8T5C - chains A and a of the 11 polymer chains in the assembly; structure by electron microscopy, 4.70 A resolution (low resolution: residue-level contacts below are approximate; hydrogen-bond / salt-bridge calls are withheld).

Chain A:
Molecule: Glycoprotein G1
Organism: Lassa virus Josiah
Reference sequence: P08669 (GLYC_LASSJ); residue numbers follow UniProt; this construct covers 59-206, 208-257
Amino-acid sequence (202 residues; each row starts with the number of its first residue):
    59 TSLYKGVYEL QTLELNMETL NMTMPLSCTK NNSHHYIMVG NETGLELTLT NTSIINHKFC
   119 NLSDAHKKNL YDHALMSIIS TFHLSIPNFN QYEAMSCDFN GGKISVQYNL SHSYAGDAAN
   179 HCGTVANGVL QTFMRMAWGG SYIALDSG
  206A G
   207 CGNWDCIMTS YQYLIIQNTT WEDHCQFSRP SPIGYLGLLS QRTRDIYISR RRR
Unresolved in the structure: 256-259
Disulfide bonds: Cys86-Cys231, Cys118-Cys155, Cys180-Cys212
Covalent attachments: glycan linked to Asn79; N-acetylglucosamine (NAG) linked to Asn90, Asn99, Asn109, Asn119, Asn167, Asn224
Sequence notes: conflict Gly206A (Arg207 in P08669); insertion (207); expression tag (258-259)
Swiss-Prot annotation at these positions:
  - glycosylation (N-linked (GlcNAc...) asparagine): Asn79, Asn89, Asn99, Asn109, Asn119, Asn167, Asn224
  - mutagenesis: Ser60 (S60A: No effect on SSP cleavage)

Chain a:
Molecule: Glycoprotein G2
Organism: Lassa virus Josiah
Reference sequence: P08669 (GLYC_LASSJ); residues 260-418 here = UniProt positions 260-418
Amino-acid sequence (194 residues; numbered 260 to 453; the number before each row is that of its first residue):
   260 GTFTWTLSDS EGKDTPGGYC LTRWMLIEAE LKCFGNTAVA KCNEKHDEEF CDMLRLFDFN
   320 KQAIQRCKAP AQMSIQLINK AVNALINDQL IMKNHLRDIM GIPYCNYSKY WYLNHTTTGR
   380 TSLPKCWLVS NGSYLNETHF SDDIEQQADN MITEMLQKEG GGYIPEAPRD GQAYVRKDGE
   440 WVLLSTFLGG LVPR
Unresolved in the structure: 419-453
Disulfide bonds: Cys279-Cys292, Cys301-Cys310, Cys364-Cys385
Covalent attachments: glycan linked to Asn365, Asn373; N-acetylglucosamine (NAG) linked to Asn390, Asn395
Sequence notes: conflict Cys326 (Leu in P08669), Pro329 (Glu in P08669); expression tag (419-453)
Swiss-Prot annotation at these positions:
  - glycosylation (N-linked (GlcNAc...) asparagine): Asn365, Asn373, Asn390, Asn395

How chain A and chain a interact:
Pairs across the interface (87; chain A residue first):
  Thr59(A) - Glu396(a)
  Ser60(A) - Glu396(a)
  Tyr62(A) - Glu396(a)
  Tyr62(A) - Ile403(a)
  Lys63(A) - Glu404(a)
  Lys63(A) - Ala407(a)
  Lys63(A) - Asp408(a)
  Val65(A) - His374(a)
  Tyr66(A) - Leu372(a)
  Tyr66(A) - Asn373(a)
  Tyr66(A) - His374(a)
  Tyr66(A) - Arg379(a)
  Tyr66(A) - Met410(a)
  Glu67(A) - Leu372(a)
  Glu67(A) - Asn373(a)
  Leu68(A) - Tyr371(a)
  Leu68(A) - Leu372(a)
  Leu68(A) - Glu396(a)
  Gln69(A) - Trp370(a)
  Gln69(A) - Tyr371(a)
  Gln69(A) - Asn373(a)
  Thr70(A) - Lys291(a)
  Thr70(A) - Tyr369(a)
  Thr70(A) - Trp386(a)
  Leu71(A) - Lys291(a)
  Leu71(A) - Lys368(a)
  Leu71(A) - Tyr369(a)
  Leu71(A) - Tyr371(a)
  Glu72(A) - Leu285(a)
  Glu72(A) - Ile286(a)
  Glu72(A) - Ser367(a)
  Glu72(A) - Lys368(a)
  Leu73(A) - Met284(a)
  Leu73(A) - Met312(a)
  Leu73(A) - Ser367(a)
  Leu73(A) - Tyr369(a)
  Asn74(A) - Trp283(a)
  Asn74(A) - Met284(a)
  Asn74(A) - Leu285(a)
  Asn74(A) - Ile286(a)
  Met75(A) - Met312(a)
  Met75(A) - Asn365(a)
  Met75(A) - Tyr366(a)
  Thr77(A) - Trp283(a)
  Thr77(A) - Asn319(a)
  Leu78(A) - Phe316(a)
  Leu78(A) - Asn319(a)
  Met80(A) - Met332(a)
  Met80(A) - Ser333(a)
  Thr81(A) - Phe318(a)
  Thr81(A) - Asn319(a)
  Thr81(A) - Met332(a)
  Thr81(A) - Ser333(a)
  Thr81(A) - Ile337(a)
  Met82(A) - Phe318(a)
  Met82(A) - Asn319(a)
  Met82(A) - Ile334(a)
  Pro83(A) - Ile334(a)
  Val97(A) - Met332(a)
  Gly98(A) - Met332(a)
  Thr101(A) - Met332(a)
  Ser135(A) - Asn338(a)
  Gln189(A) - His354(a)
  Met192(A) - Ile358(a)
  Trp196(A) - Ile350(a)
  Trp196(A) - Asn353(a)
  Trp196(A) - His354(a)
  Trp196(A) - Asp357(a)
  Trp196(A) - Cys364(a)
  Gly197(A) - Tyr363(a)
  Gly198(A) - Asp357(a)
  Gly198(A) - Tyr363(a)
  Ser199(A) - Asp357(a)
  Ser199(A) - Ile358(a)
  Ser199(A) - Met359(a)
  Tyr200(A) - Met359(a)
  Ile213(A) - Ile358(a)
  Arg235(A) - Ile286(a)
  Ile239(A) - Asn365(a)
  Ile239(A) - Tyr366(a)
  Leu242(A) - Ile337(a)
  Leu242(A) - Val341(a)
  Leu242(A) - Ile345(a)
  Leu245(A) - Ile337(a)
  Leu245(A) - Asn338(a)
  Leu245(A) - Val341(a)
  Gln247(A) - Met351(a)
Other interface residues (no listed pair), chain A (44 interface residues in all): Asp130, Ala132, Ile136, Arg193, Tyr241, Ser246
Other interface residues (no listed pair), chain a (55 interface residues in all): Leu280, Glu287, Phe293, Phe309, Leu315, Ala322, Ile323, Gln331, Leu336, Asp347, Thr375, Asn390

Summary:
The interface between chain A and chain a involves 44 residues on one side and 55 on the other.
N-acetylglucosamine is covalently linked to Asn90(A), Asn99(A), Asn109(A), Asn119(A), Asn167(A) and Asn224(A).
Covalently linked N-acetylglucosamine: at Asn390(a) and Asn395(a).
Chain A is Glycoprotein G1 and chain a is Glycoprotein G2, both from Lassa virus Josiah; the structure, Lassa
GPC Trimer in complex with Fab 8.11G and nanobody D5, was determined by electron microscopy.
